PDB entry 6JRK | X-ray diffraction, 2.80 A resolution | chain A

[Chain A]
Name: Epidermal growth factor receptor
Organism: Homo sapiens
Notes: EC 2.7.10.1
UniProt: P00533 (EGFR_HUMAN); numbering as in UniProt (aligned over 696-1022)
Chain sequence (331 residues; numbered 692 to 1022; the number before each row is that of its first residue):
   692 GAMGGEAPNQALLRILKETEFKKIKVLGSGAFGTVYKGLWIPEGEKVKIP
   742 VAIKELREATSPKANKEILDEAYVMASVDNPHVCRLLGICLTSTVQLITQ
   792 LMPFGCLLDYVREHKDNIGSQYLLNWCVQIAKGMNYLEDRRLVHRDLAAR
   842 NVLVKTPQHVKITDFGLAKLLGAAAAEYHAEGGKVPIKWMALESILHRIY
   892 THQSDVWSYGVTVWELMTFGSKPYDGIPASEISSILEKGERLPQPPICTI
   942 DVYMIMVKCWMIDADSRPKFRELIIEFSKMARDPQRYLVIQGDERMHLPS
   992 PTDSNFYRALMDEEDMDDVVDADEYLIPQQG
Unresolved in the structure: 692-695, 748-755, 861-875, 988-1004, 1019-1022
Differences from the reference sequence: expression tag (692-695); engineered mutation A865 (Glu in P00533), A866 (Glu in P00533), A867 (Lys in P00533)
Ligand contacts: C6O (6-(2-chloranyl-3-fluoranyl-phenyl)-5-methyl-2-[[3-methyl-4-(4-methylpiperazin-1-yl)phenyl]amino]-8-[(3S)-1-propanoylpiperidin-3-yl]pyrido[2,3-d]pyrimidin-7-one): L718, G719, V726, A743, K745, E762, M766, C775, L788, T790, Q791, L792, M793, P794, G796, C797, R841, L844, T854
Swiss-Prot annotation at these positions:
  - active site: D837 (Proton acceptor)
  - binding site (ATP): L718 to V726, K745, T790, Q791, D855
  - site: Y1016 (Important for interaction with PIK3C2B)
  - modified residue: K745 (N6-(2-hydroxyisobutyryl)lysine), Y869 (Phosphotyrosine), S991 (Phosphoserine), S995 (Phosphoserine), Y998 (Phosphotyrosine), Y1016 (Phosphotyrosine)
  - cross-link (Glycyl lysine isopeptide (Lys-Gly)): K716 (interchain with G-Cter in ubiquitin), K737 (interchain with G-Cter in ubiquitin), K754 (interchain with G-Cter in ubiquitin), K757 (interchain with G-Cter in ubiquitin), K929 (interchain with G-Cter in ubiquitin), K960 (interchain with G-Cter in ubiquitin), K970 (interchain with G-Cter in ubiquitin)
  - natural variant: E709 (E709A: Found in a lung cancer sample; E709G: Found in a lung cancer sample; E709K: Found in a lung cancer sample), G719 (G719A: Found in a lung cancer sample; G719C: Found in a lung cancer sample; G719D: Found in a lung cancer sample; G719S: Found in a lung cancer sample), G724 (G724S: Found in a lung cancer sample), E734 (E734K: Found in a lung cancer sample), E746 to S752 (sequence variant, change not given here; Found in a lung cancer sample), E746 to T751 (sequence variant, change not given here; Found in a lung cancer sample), E746 to A750 (deletion: Found in a lung cancer sample), E746 (deletion: Found in a lung cancer sample), L747 to T751 (deletion: Found in a lung cancer sample), L747 to E749 (deletion: Found in a lung cancer sample), L747 (L747F: Found in a lung cancer sample), R748 (R748P: Found in a lung cancer sample), 12 further natural variant entries in UniProt
  - mutagenesis: P699 (P699A: Reduced phosphorylation), N700 (N700A: Abolishes phosphorylation), L704 (L704A: Abolishes phosphorylation), R705 (R705A: Abolishes phosphorylation), I706 (I706A: Abolishes phosphorylation), K745 (K745A/M: Abolishes kinase activity), D974 (D974A: Strongly reduced phosphorylation), R977 (R977A: Reduced phosphorylation), E1005 to D1006 (Constitutively activated kinase), Y1016 (Y1016F: 50% decrease in interaction with PIK3C2B. 65% decrease in interaction with PIK3C2B; when associated with F-1197. Abolishes interaction with PIK3C2B; when associated with F-1197 and F-1092)

[Overview]
Ligands of chain A: compound C6O. From UniProt: active-site residue D837, 13 ATP-binding residues and 11
mutagenesis sites.
Chain A is Epidermal growth factor receptor (Homo sapiens); the structure, The structure of co-crystals of
8r-B-EGFR WT complex, was determined by X-ray diffraction, deposited together with 6JRJ.
